5SB7 - chains C and E of the 6 polymer chains in the assembly; structure by X-ray diffraction, 2.10 A resolution.

# Chain C
Molecule: Tubulin alpha-1B chain
Source organism: Bos taurus
UniProtKB: P81947 (TBA1B_BOVIN); residues 1-451 here = UniProt positions 1-451
Chain sequence (451 residues; each row starts with the number of its first residue):
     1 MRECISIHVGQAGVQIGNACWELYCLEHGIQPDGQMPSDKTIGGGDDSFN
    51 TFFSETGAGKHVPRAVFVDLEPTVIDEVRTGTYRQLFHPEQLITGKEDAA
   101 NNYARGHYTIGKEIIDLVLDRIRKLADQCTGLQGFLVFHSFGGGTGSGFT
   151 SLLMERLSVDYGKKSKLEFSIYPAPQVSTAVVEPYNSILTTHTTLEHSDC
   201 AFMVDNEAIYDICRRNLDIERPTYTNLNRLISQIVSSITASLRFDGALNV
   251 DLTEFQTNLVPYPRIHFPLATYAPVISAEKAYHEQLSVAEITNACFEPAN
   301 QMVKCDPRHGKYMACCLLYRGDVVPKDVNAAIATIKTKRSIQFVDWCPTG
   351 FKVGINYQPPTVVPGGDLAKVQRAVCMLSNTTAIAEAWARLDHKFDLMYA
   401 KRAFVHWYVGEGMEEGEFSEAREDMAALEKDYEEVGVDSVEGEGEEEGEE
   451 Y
Unresolved in the structure: 441-451
Ion coordination: Ca2+: Asp-39, Thr-41, Gly-44, Glu-55
Ligand contacts:
  - 4I2 (N-(4-{2-[3-(trifluoromethyl)anilino]-1,3-thiazol-4-yl}phenyl)acetamide): Cys-4, Phe-52, Gln-133, Gly-134, Phe-135, Leu-136, Ser-165, Leu-167, Thr-239, Leu-242, Leu-252, Thr-253, Gln-256, Thr-257
  - GTP (guanosine-5'-triphosphate): Gly-10, Gln-11, Ala-12, Gln-15, Ile-16, Asp-69, Asp-98, Ala-99, Ala-100, Asn-101, Ser-140, Gly-142, Gly-143, Gly-144, Thr-145, Gly-146, Ile-171, Pro-173, Val-177, Ser-178, Thr-179, Glu-183, Asn-206, Tyr-224, Leu-227, Asn-228, Ile-231
Reported in the primary citation:
  - binding site for 4I2: Cys-4, Phe-52, Leu-136, Leu-167, Leu-242, Leu-252

# Chain E
Molecule: Stathmin-4
Source organism: Rattus norvegicus
UniProtKB: P63043 (STMN4_RAT); residues 5-145 here correspond to UniProt positions 49-189 (UniProt number = residue number + 44)
Chain sequence (143 residues; row label = number of the first residue in the row):
     3 MADMEVIELNKCTSGQSFEVILKPPSFDGVPEFNASLPRRRDPSLEEIQK
    53 KLEAAEERRKYQEAELLKHLAEKREHEREVIQKAIEENNNFIKMAKEKLA
   103 QKMESNKENREAHLAAMLERLQEKDKHAEEVRKNKELKEEASR
Unresolved in the structure: 3-5, 29-43, 144-145
Construct notes: initiating methionine (3); expression tag (4)
Curated features (UniProtKB/Swiss-Prot):
  - modified residue: Ser-46 (Phosphoserine)

# Chain C / chain E interface
Pairs across the interface (31):
  His-107(C) / Leu-101(E)
  His-107(C) / Lys-104(E)
  His-107(C) / Met-105(E)
  Tyr-108(C) / Lys-104(E)
  Tyr-108(C) / Met-105(E)  hydrophobic
  Tyr-108(C) / Asn-108(E)
  Thr-109(C) / Arg-112(E)
  Lys-112(C) / Met-105(E)
  Glu-155(C) / Leu-101(E)
  Glu-155(C) / Lys-104(E)  salt bridge
  Arg-156(C) / Leu-101(E)
  Ser-158(C) / Phe-93(E)
  Ser-158(C) / Ile-94(E)
  Val-159(C) / Ile-94(E)
  Val-159(C) / Ala-97(E)  hydrophobic
  Val-159(C) / Lys-98(E)
  Gly-162(C) / Ile-94(E)
  Lys-163(C) / Asn-90(E)
  Lys-163(C) / Phe-93(E)
  Thr-193(C) / Lys-104(E)
  His-197(C) / Phe-93(E)
  Val-409(C) / His-115(E)  hydrogen bond (backbone-side chain)
  Gly-410(C) / Arg-112(E)
  Glu-411(C) / Asn-108(E)  hydrogen bond (backbone-side chain)
  Glu-411(C) / Arg-112(E)  salt bridge
  Gly-412(C) / Asn-108(E)  hydrogen bond (backbone-side chain)
  Gly-412(C) / Asn-111(E)  hydrogen bond (backbone-side chain)
  Gly-412(C) / Arg-112(E)
  Met-413(C) / Asn-108(E)
  Glu-414(C) / Ser-107(E)  hydrogen bond
  Glu-414(C) / Asn-111(E)  hydrogen bond
Interface residues without a listed pair, chain C (21 interface residues in all): Leu-152, Glu-196, Glu-417
Interface residues without a listed pair, chain E (14 interface residues in all): Lys-100

# In short
Chain C and chain E form an interface of 21 and 14 residues respectively, with 6 hydrogen bonds and 2 salt
bridges. Polar contacts include Glu-155(C)/Lys-104(E), Glu-411(C)/Arg-112(E) and Val-409(C)/His-115(E).
Ligands of chain C: GTP and compound 4I2. The paper reports a binding site for 4I2 at Cys-4(C), Phe-52(C) and
Leu-136(C) among others.
Here chain C is Tubulin alpha-1B chain (Bos taurus) and chain E is Stathmin-4 (Rattus norvegicus). Entry 5SB7
(Tubulin-todalam-18-complex) was determined by X-ray diffraction (same publication as 5SB3, 5SB4, 5SB5, 5SB6
and 7Z7D).
